PDB entry 6IP4 | X-ray diffraction, 2.60 A resolution | chains A and B

== Chain A ==
Protein: Arabidopsis JMJ13
Source organism: Arabidopsis thaliana
Reference sequence: F4KIX0 (F4KIX0_ARATH); residues 90-578 here = UniProt positions 90-578
Sequence (490 residues; each row starts with the number of its first residue):
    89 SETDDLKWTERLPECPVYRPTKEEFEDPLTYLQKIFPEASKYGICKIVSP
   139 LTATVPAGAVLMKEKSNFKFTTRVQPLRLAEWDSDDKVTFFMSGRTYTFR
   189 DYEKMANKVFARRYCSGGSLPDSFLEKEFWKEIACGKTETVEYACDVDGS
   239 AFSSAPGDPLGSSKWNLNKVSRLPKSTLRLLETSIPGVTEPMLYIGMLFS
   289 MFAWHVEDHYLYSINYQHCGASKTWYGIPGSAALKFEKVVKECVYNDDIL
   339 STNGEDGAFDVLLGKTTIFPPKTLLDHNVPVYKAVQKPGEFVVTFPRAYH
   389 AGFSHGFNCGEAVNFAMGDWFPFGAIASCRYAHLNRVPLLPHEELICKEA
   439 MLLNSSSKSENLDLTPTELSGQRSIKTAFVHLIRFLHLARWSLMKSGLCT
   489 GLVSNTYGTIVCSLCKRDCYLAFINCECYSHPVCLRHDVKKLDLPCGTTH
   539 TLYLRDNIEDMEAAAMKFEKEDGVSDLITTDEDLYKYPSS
Not modelled in the structure: 89-92, 564-578
Sequence notes: expression tag (89)
Bound ions: Ni2+: His-293, Glu-295, His-388 (together with N-oxalylglycine); Zn2+ site 1: Cys-500, Cys-503, Cys-522, His-525; Zn2+ site 2: Cys-514, Cys-516, His-519, Cys-534
Residues lining bound ligands: N-oxalylglycine (OGA): Tyr-231, Tyr-282, Phe-290, His-293, Glu-295, Ser-301, Asn-303, Lys-311, Trp-313, Thr-382, His-388, Ala-400
From the paper describing this entry:
  - conformationally variable residues (side-chain flip): Phe-179
  - specificity-determining residues: Phe-179 (proposed by the authors, not directly observed)
  - mutagenesis - F179Q, F179S: decreased catalytic activity with Histone H3.2 (chain B)

== Chain B ==
Protein: Histone H3.2
Reference sequence: P59226 (H32_ARATH); residues 24-35 here correspond to UniProt positions 25-36 (UniProt number = residue number + 1)
Sequence (12 residues; each row starts with the number of its first residue):
    24 AARKSAPATGGV
Not modelled in the structure: 32-35
Modified / non-standard residues: Lys-27 (N-trimethyllysine; M3L)

== How chain A and chain B interact ==
Contacting residue pairs - 20 pairs, chain A then chain B:
  Arg-161(A) with Ala-29(B); Pro-30(B), hydrogen bond (side chain-backbone)
  Val-176(A) with Ala-31(B)
  Phe-179(A) with Pro-30(B)
  Asp-234(A) with Ser-28(B)
  Asp-236(A) with Arg-26(B), salt bridge
  Ser-272(A) with Ala-25(B)
  Ile-273(A) with Arg-26(B)
  Pro-274(A) with Ala-25(B); Arg-26(B); Lys-27(B)
  Gly-275(A) with Lys-27(B)
  Met-280(A) with Arg-26(B); Lys-27(B)
  Tyr-282(A) with Lys-27(B)
  Glu-295(A) with Lys-27(B)
  Ser-301(A) with Lys-27(B)
  Val-401(A) with Lys-27(B)
  Asn-402(A) with Lys-27(B)
  Leu-427(A) with Arg-26(B)
Also at the interface, not in a pair above, chain A (18 interface residues in all): Asp-296, Ala-400
From the paper, about this interface:
  - pairs named by the authors: Phe-179(A)/Pro-30(B), Asp-236(A)/Arg-26(B) (salt bridge), Asp-296(A)/Ser-28(B)

== Summary ==
Chain A and chain B form an interface of 18 and 7 residues respectively; the contacts include 1 hydrogen bond
and 1 salt bridge. Polar contacts include Asp-236(A)/Arg-26(B) and Arg-161(A)/Pro-30(B). The authors report
contacts between Phe-179(A) and Pro-30(B) and Asp-296(A) and Ser-28(B); a salt bridge between Asp-236(A) and
Arg-26(B). From the paper: F179Q and F179S of chain A reduce catalytic activity with Histone H3.2 (chain B);
the specificity determinant Phe-179(A).
Here chain A is Arabidopsis JMJ13 (Arabidopsis thaliana) and chain B is Histone H3.2. Entry 6IP4 (Crystal
structure of Arabidopsis thaliana JMJ13 catalytic domain in complex with NOG and an H3K27me3 peptide) was
determined by X-ray diffraction together with 6IP0 from the same study.
